2J4K - chains A and F of the 6 polymer chains in the assembly; structure by X-ray diffraction, 2.20 A resolution.

[Chain A (and F)]
Name: Uridylate kinase
From: Sulfolobus solfataricus
Notes: EC 2.7.4.22; chain F of this document is another copy of the same molecule, construct and numbering; everything in this record applies to it too
UniProt: Q97ZE2 (PYRH_SULSO); residues 1-226 here correspond to UniProt positions 2-227 (UniProt number = residue number + 1)
Chain sequence (226 residues; numbered 1 to 226; the number before each row is that of its first residue):
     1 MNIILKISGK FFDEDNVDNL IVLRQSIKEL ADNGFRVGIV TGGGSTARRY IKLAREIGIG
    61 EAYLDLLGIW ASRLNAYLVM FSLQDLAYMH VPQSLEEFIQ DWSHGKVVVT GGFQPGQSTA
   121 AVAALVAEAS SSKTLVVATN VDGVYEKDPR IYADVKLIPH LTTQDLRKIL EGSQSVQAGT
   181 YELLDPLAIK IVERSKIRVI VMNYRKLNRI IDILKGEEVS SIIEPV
Disordered / not traced: 171-182, 211-217 (chain F: 146-155, 170-177)
Metal / ion sites: Cd2+ site 1 near His90 (its only coordinating residue here); Cd2+ site 2: His104 (shared with 1 residue of chain C; His104(F) of chain F); Cd2+ site 3 near His160 (its only coordinating residue here)
Ligand contacts: uridine-5'-monophosphate (U5P): Lys6, Gly42, Gly43, Gly44, Ala47, Ile51, Asp65, Gly68, Ile69, Gly112, Phe113, Gln114, Pro115, Gly116, Gln117, Ser118, Thr119, Val122
Swiss-Prot annotation at these positions:
  - binding site (ATP): Lys6 to Lys10, Gly44, Arg48, Thr139, Asn140, Tyr145, Asp148
  - binding site (UMP): Gly43, Asp65, Phe113 to Thr119

[Chain A / chain F interface]
Pairs across the interface (10; chain A residue first):
  Ile99(A) - Met89(F)  hydrophobic
  Gln100(A) - Tyr88(F)  hydrogen bond
  Gln100(A) - Met89(F)
  Gln100(A) - His90(F)
  Ser103(A) - Ala87(F)
  Ser103(A) - Tyr88(F)
  Ser103(A) - Met89(F)  hydrogen bond (side chain-backbone)
  Ser103(A) - Lys106(F)
  His104(A) - Tyr88(F)
  His104(A) - His104(F)

[Summary]
4 residues of chain A and 6 residues of chain F are in contact, with 2 hydrogen bonds. Among the polar pairs
are Gln100(A)-Tyr88(F) and Ser103(A)-Met89(F). Chain A binds uridine-5'-monophosphate. Curated annotation
(UniProt) lists 11 ATP-binding residues and 9 UMP-binding residues on chain A.
Chain A and chain F are both Uridylate kinase (Sulfolobus solfataricus); the structure, Crystal structure of
uridylate kinase from Sulfolobus solfataricus in complex with UMP to 2.2 Angstrom resolution, was determined
by X-ray diffraction (same publication as 2J4J and 2J4L).
